PDB entry 3T8V | X-ray diffraction, 1.80 A resolution | chain A

[Chain A]
Name: M1 family aminopeptidase
Source organism: Plasmodium falciparum
Notes: EC 3.4.11.-
UniProtKB: O96935 (AMP1_PLAFQ); numbering as in UniProt (aligned over 196-1084)
Sequence (895 residues; row label = number of the first residue in the row):
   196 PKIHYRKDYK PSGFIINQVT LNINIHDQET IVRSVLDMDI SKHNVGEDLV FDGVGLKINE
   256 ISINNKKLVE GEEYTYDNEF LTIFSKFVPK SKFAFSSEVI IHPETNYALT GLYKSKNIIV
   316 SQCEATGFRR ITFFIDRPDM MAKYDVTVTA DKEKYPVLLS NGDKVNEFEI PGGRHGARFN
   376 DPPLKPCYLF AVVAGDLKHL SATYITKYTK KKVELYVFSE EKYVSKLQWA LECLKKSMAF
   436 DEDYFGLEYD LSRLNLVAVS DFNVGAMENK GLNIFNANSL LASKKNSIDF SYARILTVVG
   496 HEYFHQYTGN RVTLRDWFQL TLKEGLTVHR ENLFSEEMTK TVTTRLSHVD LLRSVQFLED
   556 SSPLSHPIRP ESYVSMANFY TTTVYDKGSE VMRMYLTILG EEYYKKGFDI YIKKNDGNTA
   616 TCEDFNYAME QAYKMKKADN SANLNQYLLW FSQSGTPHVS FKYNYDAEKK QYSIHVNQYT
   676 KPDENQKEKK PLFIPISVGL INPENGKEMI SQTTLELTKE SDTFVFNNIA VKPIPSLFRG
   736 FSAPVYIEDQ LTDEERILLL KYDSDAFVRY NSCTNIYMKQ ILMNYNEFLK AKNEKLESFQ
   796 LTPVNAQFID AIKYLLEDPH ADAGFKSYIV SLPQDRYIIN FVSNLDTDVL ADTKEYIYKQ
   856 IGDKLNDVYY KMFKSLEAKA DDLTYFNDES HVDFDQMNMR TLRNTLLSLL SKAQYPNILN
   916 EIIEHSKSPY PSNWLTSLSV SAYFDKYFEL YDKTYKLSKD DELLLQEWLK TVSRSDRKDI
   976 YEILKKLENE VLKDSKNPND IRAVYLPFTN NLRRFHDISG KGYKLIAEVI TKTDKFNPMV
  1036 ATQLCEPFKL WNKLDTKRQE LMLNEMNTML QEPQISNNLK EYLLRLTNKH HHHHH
Not modelled in the structure: 1085-1090
Differences from the reference sequence: engineered mutation Gln-213 (Asn in O96935), Gln-223 (Asn in O96935), Pro-378 (His in O96935), Gln-501 (Asn in O96935), Ala-572 (Glu in O96935), Gln-745 (Asn in O96935), Gln-795 (Asn in O96935), Gln-1069 (Asn in O96935); expression tag (1085-1090)
Metal / ion sites: Mg2+ near Gly-250 (its only coordinating residue here); Zn2+: His-496, His-500, Glu-519 (together with BTJ)
Small-molecule neighbours: BTJ (N-[(2-{2-[(N-{(2S,3R)-3-amino-4-[4-(benzyloxy)phenyl]-2-hydroxybutanoyl}-L-alanyl)amino]ethoxy}ethoxy)acetyl]-4-benzoyl-L-phenylalanyl-N~6~-hex-5-ynoyllysinamide): Gln-317, Glu-319, Ala-320, Asn-458, Val-459, Gly-460, Ala-461, Met-462, Glu-463, Arg-489, Val-493, His-496, Glu-497, His-500, Lys-518, Glu-519, Ala-572, Asn-573, Tyr-575, Thr-576, Tyr-580, Met-1034, Thr-1037, Gln-1038
Swiss-Prot annotation at these positions:
  - active site: Glu-497 (Proton acceptor)
  - binding site (a peptide): Glu-319, Gly-460, Ala-461, Glu-463
  - binding site (Zn(2+)): His-496, His-500, Glu-519
  - site: Val-459 (Important for substrate specificity), Tyr-580 (Transition state stabilizer)
  - mutagenesis: Val-459 (V459P: Severely affects substrate specificity. No effect on Zn(2+) binding)

[Overview]
Ligands of chain A: compound BTJ. His-496, His-500 and Glu-519 form the Zn2+ site. Curated annotation
(UniProt) lists active-site residue Glu-497, 4 peptide-binding residues, 3 Zn2+-binding residues and one
mutagenesis site.
Chain A is M1 family aminopeptidase (Plasmodium falciparum); the structure, A bestatin-based chemical biology
strategy reveals distinct roles for malaria M1- and M17-family aminopeptidases, was determined by X-ray
diffraction, deposited together with 3T8W.
